PDB entry 6RO0 | X-ray diffraction, 2.13 A resolution | chains I and J of the 12 polymer chains in the assembly

# Chain I
Molecule: Islet-activating protein S3
Source organism: Bordetella pertussis
Reference sequence: Q546I1 (Q546I1_BORPT); residues -27 to 199 here correspond to UniProt positions 1-227 (UniProt number = residue number + 28)
Chain sequence (227 residues; numbered -27 to 199; the number before each row is that of its first residue; numbers below 1 keep their minus sign (Met-27 is residue -27)):
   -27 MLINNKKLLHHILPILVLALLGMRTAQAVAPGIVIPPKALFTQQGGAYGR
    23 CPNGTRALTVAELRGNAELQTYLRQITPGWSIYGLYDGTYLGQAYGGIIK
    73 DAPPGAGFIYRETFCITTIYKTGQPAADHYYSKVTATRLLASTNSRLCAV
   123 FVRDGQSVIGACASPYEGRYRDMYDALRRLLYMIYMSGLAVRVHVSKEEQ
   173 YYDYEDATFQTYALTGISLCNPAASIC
Disordered / not traced: -27 to 3
Cystine bridges: Cys23-Cys87, Cys120-Cys134, Cys192-Cys199

# Chain J
Molecule: Islet-activating protein S4
Source organism: Bordetella pertussis
Reference sequence: C0MPK8 (C0MPK8_BORPT); residues -41 to 110 here correspond to UniProt positions 1-152 (UniProt number = residue number + 42)
Chain sequence (152 residues; numbered -41 to 110; the number before each row is that of its first residue; numbers below 1 keep their minus sign (Met-41 is residue -41)):
   -41 MLRRFPTRTTAPGQGGARRSRVRALAWLLASGAMTHLSPALADVPYVLVK
     9 TNMVVTSVAMKPYEVTPTRMLVCGIAAKLGAAASSPDAHVPFCFGKDLKR
    59 PGSSPMEVMLRAVFMQQRPLRMFLGPKQLTFEGKPALELIRMVECSGKQD
   109 CP
Disordered / not traced: -41 to 0
Cystine bridges: Cys31-Cys51, Cys103-Cys109

# Interface between chain I and chain J
Contacting residue pairs - 36 pairs, chain I then chain J:
  Asp144(I) - Leu56(J)
  Met145(I) - Lys19(J)
  Met145(I) - Pro20(J)  hydrophobic
  Met145(I) - Met28(J)  hydrophobic
  Met145(I) - Leu56(J)  hydrophobic
  Asp147(I) - Gly60(J)  hydrogen bond (side chain-backbone)
  Ala148(I) - Met18(J)
  Ala148(I) - Met28(J)  hydrophobic
  Ala148(I) - Lys54(J)
  Leu149(I) - Met18(J)
  Arg151(I) - Gly60(J)
  Arg151(I) - Ser61(J)  hydrogen bond
  Arg151(I) - Arg69(J)
  Leu152(I) - Met18(J)  hydrophobic
  Met155(I) - Phe72(J)  hydrophobic
  Met155(I) - Met73(J)  hydrophobic
  Arg164(I) - Glu90(J)  salt bridge
  His166(I) - Glu90(J)  salt bridge
  Thr187(I) - Lys19(J)
  Thr187(I) - Pro20(J)
  Gly188(I) - Met18(J)
  Ile189(I) - Ala17(J)
  Ile189(I) - Met18(J)  hydrogen bond (backbone-backbone)
  Ser190(I) - Ala17(J)
  Ser190(I) - Phe89(J)
  Ser190(I) - Glu90(J)  hydrogen bond
  Leu191(I) - Ser15(J)  hydrogen bond (backbone-side chain)
  Leu191(I) - Val16(J)  hydrogen bond (backbone-backbone)
  Leu191(I) - Phe72(J)  hydrophobic
  Asn193(I) - Thr14(J)  hydrogen bond
  Asn193(I) - Ser15(J)
  Asn193(I) - Ile33(J)
  Ala195(I) - His47(J)
  Ala196(I) - Ile33(J)  hydrophobic
  Ala196(I) - His47(J)
  Ile198(I) - Glu90(J)
Interface residues without a listed pair, chain I (20 interface residues in all): Tyr142
Interface residues without a listed pair, chain J (20 interface residues in all): Pro59

# In short
Chain I and chain J each contribute 20 residues to their interface, with 7 hydrogen bonds and 2 salt bridges.
Polar contacts include Arg164(I)-Glu90(J), His166(I)-Glu90(J) and Asp147(I)-Gly60(J).
Here chain I is Islet-activating protein S3 and chain J is Islet-activating protein S4, both from Bordetella
pertussis. Entry 6RO0 (Crystal structure of genetically detoxified pertussis toxin gdpt) was determined by
X-ray diffraction.
